PDB entry 7NK7 | electron microscopy, 2.11 A resolution | chains F and G of the 7 polymer chains in the assembly

Chain F:
Molecule: ATP synthase subunit beta
Organism: Mycolicibacterium smegmatis (strain ATCC 700084 / mc(2)155)
Notes: EC 7.1.2.2
UniProt: A0R200 (ATPB_MYCS2); numbering as in UniProt (aligned over 1-475)
Sequence (475 residues; each row starts with the number of its first residue):
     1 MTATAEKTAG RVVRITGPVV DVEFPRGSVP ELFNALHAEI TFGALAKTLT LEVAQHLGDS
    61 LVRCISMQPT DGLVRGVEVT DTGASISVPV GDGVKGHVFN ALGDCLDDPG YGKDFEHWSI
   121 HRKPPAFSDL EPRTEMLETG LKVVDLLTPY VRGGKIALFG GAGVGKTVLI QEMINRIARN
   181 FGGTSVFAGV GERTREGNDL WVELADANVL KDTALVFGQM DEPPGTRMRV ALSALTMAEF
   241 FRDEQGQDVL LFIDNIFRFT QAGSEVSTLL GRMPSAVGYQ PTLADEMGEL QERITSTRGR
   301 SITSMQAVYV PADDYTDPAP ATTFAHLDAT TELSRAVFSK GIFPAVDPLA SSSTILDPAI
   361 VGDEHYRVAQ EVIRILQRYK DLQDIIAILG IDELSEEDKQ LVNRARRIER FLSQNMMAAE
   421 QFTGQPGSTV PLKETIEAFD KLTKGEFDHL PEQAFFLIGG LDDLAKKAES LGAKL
Not modelled in the structure: 1-7
Ion coordination: Mg2+: Thr167 (together with ATP)
Ligand contacts: ATP (adenosine-5'-triphosphate): Gly161, Ala162, Gly163, Val164, Gly165, Lys166, Thr167, Val168, Glu192, Arg193, Glu196, Tyr309, Phe338, Phe343, Met416, Ala419, Phe422, Thr423

Chain G:
Molecule: ATP synthase gamma chain
Organism: Mycobacterium smegmatis (strain ATCC 700084 / mc(2)155)
UniProt: A0R201 (ATPG_MYCS2); residues 1-307 here = UniProt positions 1-307
Sequence (307 residues; numbered 1 to 307; the number before each row is that of its first residue):
     1 MAATLRELRG RIRSAGSIKK ITKAQELIAT SRIAKAQARV EAARPYAAEI TNMLTELAGA
    61 SALDHPLLVE RKQPKRAGVL VVSSDRGLCG AYNANVLRRA EELFSLLRDE GKDPVLYVVG
   121 RKALGYFSFR QRTVVESWTG FSERPTYENA REIADTLVNA FMAGADDEGD DAGADGILGV
   181 DELHIVFTEF RSMLSQTAVA RRAAPMEVEY VGEVETGPRT LYSFEPDPET LFDALLPRYI
   241 ATRVYAALLE AAASESASRR RAMKSATDNA DDLIKALTLA ANRERQAQIT QEISEIVGGA
   301 NALAGSK
Not modelled in the structure: 1-2, 36-84, 95-255, 305-307

Interface between chain F and chain G:
Residue-residue contacts (10):
  Ala387(F) - Asn269(G)  hydrogen bond (backbone-side chain)
  Ile388(F) - Ala266(G)
  Ile388(F) - Asn269(G)  hydrogen bond (backbone-side chain)
  Ile388(F) - Ala270(G)  hydrophobic
  Ile388(F) - Leu273(G)  hydrophobic
  Leu389(F) - Ala266(G)  hydrophobic
  Asp392(F) - Gly90(G)
  Asp392(F) - Ala91(G)  hydrogen bond (side chain-backbone)
  Glu393(F) - Gly87(G)
  Glu393(F) - Leu88(G)
Other interface residues (no listed pair), chain F (6 interface residues in all): Met273
Other interface residues (no listed pair), chain G (12 interface residues in all): Ile18, Ala94, Met263, Ala302

Summary:
6 residues of chain F face 12 of chain G across their interface, with 3 hydrogen bonds. Among the polar pairs
are Ala387(F)-Asn269(G), Ile388(F)-Asn269(G) and Asp392(F)-Ala91(G). Chain F binds ATP.
Here chain F is ATP synthase subunit beta (Mycolicibacterium smegmatis (strain ATCC 700084 / mc(2)155)) and
chain G is ATP synthase gamma chain (Mycobacterium smegmatis (strain ATCC 700084 / mc(2)155)). Entry 7NK7
(Mycobacterium smegmatis ATP synthase F1 state 1) was determined by electron microscopy (same publication as
7NJK, 7NJL, 7NJM, 7NJN, 7NJO, 7NJP and 20 further entries).
